Entry 6M4W (X-ray diffraction, 3.11 A resolution); this record covers chains D and G of the 3 polymer chains in the assembly.

Chain D:
Molecule: Peptidyl-prolyl cis-trans isomerase FKBP1A
Source organism: Homo sapiens
Notes: EC 5.2.1.8
Reference sequence: P62942 (FKB1A_HUMAN); residue numbers follow UniProt; this construct covers 33-108
Chain sequence (76 residues; numbered 33 to 108; the number before each row is that of its first residue):
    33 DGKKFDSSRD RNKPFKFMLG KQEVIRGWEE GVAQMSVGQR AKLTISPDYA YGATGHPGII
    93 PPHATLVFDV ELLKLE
Unresolved in the structure: 33
Swiss-Prot annotation at these positions:
  - modified residue: K53 (N6-acetyllysine)
Ligand contacts: rapamycin immunosuppressant drug (RAP): F37, D38, R43, F47, Q54, E55, V56, I57, W60, Y83, I91, I92, F100

Chain G:
Molecule: Serine/threonine-protein kinase mTOR
Source organism: Homo sapiens
Notes: EC 2.7.11.1
Reference sequence: P42345 (MTOR_HUMAN); residue numbers follow UniProt; this construct covers 2021-2113
Chain sequence (95 residues; each row starts with the number of its first residue):
  2019 GSILWHEMWH EGLEEASRLY FGERNVKGMF EVLEPLHAMM ERGPQTLKET SFNQAYGRDL
  2079 MEAQEWCRKY MKSGNVKDLL QAWDLYYHVF RRISK
Unresolved in the structure: 2019, 2113
Construct notes: expression tag (2019-2020); engineered mutation L2098 (Thr in P42345)
Swiss-Prot annotation at these positions:
  - cross-link: K2066 (Glycyl lysine isopeptide (Lys-Gly) (interchain with G-Cter in ubiquitin))
  - mutagenesis: K2066 (K2066R: Complete loss ubiquitination by the SCF(FBXO22) complex)
Ligand contacts: rapamycin immunosuppressant drug (RAP): L2031, E2032, S2035, R2036, F2039, L2098, W2101, D2102, Y2105, F2108

Chain D / chain G interface:
Residue-residue contacts - 14 pairs, chain D then chain G:
  F37(D) with K2095(G), hydrogen bond (backbone-side chain)
  R43(D) with D2102(G)
  K45(D) with H2106(G), hydrogen bond
  F47(D) with Y2105(G), hydrophobic
  K48(D) with Y2105(G), hydrogen bond (backbone-side chain); R2109(G)
  T86(D) with R2042(G)
  G87(D) with R2042(G), hydrogen bond (backbone-side chain)
  H88(D) with Y2038(G), hydrogen bond; F2039(G)
  P89(D) with R2042(G)
  G90(D) with V2094(G)
  I91(D) with V2094(G), hydrophobic; L2098(G), hydrophobic
Interface residues without a listed pair, chain D (12 interface residues in all): F49

In short:
12 residues of chain D and 10 residues of chain G are in contact, with 5 hydrogen bonds. Polar contacts
include F37(D)-K2095(G), K45(D)-H2106(G) and K48(D)-Y2105(G). Rapamycin immunosuppressant drug is bound
between chain D and chain G. From UniProt: one mutagenesis site on chain G.
Here chain D is Peptidyl-prolyl cis-trans isomerase FKBP1A and chain G is Serine/threonine-protein kinase
mTOR, both from Homo sapiens. Entry 6M4W (Crystal structure of MBP fused split FKBP-FRB T2098L mutant in
complex with rapamycin) was determined by X-ray diffraction together with 6M4U from the same study.
